Entry 2VLK (X-ray diffraction, 2.50 A resolution); this record covers chains C and E of the 5 polymer chains in the assembly.

# Chain C
Name: Flu matrix peptide
Amino-acid sequence (9 residues; each row starts with the number of its first residue):
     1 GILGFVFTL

# Chain E
Name: JM22 TCR beta chain
Source organism: Homo sapiens
Amino-acid sequence (244 residues; numbered 1 to 244; the number before each row is that of its first residue):
     1 MVDGGITQSP KYLFRKEGQN VTLSCEQNLN HDAMYWYRQD PGQGLRLIYY SQIVNDFQKG
    61 DIAEGYSVSR EKKESFPLTV TSAQKNPTAF YLCASSSRSS YEQYFGPGTR LTVTEDLKNV
   121 FPPEVAVFEP SEAEISHTQK ATLVCLATGF YPDHVELSWW VNGKEVHSGV STDPQPLKEQ
   181 PALNDSRYSL SSRLRVSATF WQNPRNHFRC QVQFYGLSEN DEWTQDRAKP VTQIVSAEAW
   241 GRAD
Not modelled in the structure: 1-4
Cystine bridges: Cys25-Cys93, Cys145-Cys210

# How chain C and chain E interact
Contacting residue pairs - 6 pairs, chain C then chain E:
  Gly4(C) with Gln52(E), hydrogen bond (backbone-side chain)
  Phe5(C) with Gln52(E)
  Val6(C) with Gln52(E), hydrogen bond (backbone-side chain); Ser99(E), hydrogen bond (backbone-side chain)
  Thr8(C) with Asp32(E), hydrogen bond; Ile53(E)
Also at the interface, not in a pair above, chain C (5 interface residues in all): Phe7
Also at the interface, not in a pair above, chain E (6 interface residues in all): Arg98, Ser100

# Overview
Chain C and chain E form an interface of 5 and 6 residues respectively, with 4 hydrogen bonds. Polar contacts
include Gly4(C)-Gln52(E), Val6(C)-Gln52(E) and Val6(C)-Ser99(E).
Chain C is Flu matrix peptide and chain E is JM22 TCR beta chain (Homo sapiens); the structure, The Structural
Dynamics and Energetics of an Immunodominant T-cell Receptor are Programmed by its Vbeta Domain, was
determined by X-ray diffraction, deposited together with 2VLJ, 2VLL, 2VLM and 2VLR.
